PDB entry 6O0O | X-ray diffraction, 2.00 A resolution | chain A

[Chain A]
Molecule: Apoptosis regulator Bcl-2, Bcl-2-like protein 1
Source organism: Homo sapiens
UniProt: chimeric construct of P10415, Q07817: residues 1-34 from P10415 (BCL2_HUMAN), isoform P10415-2 positions 1-34 (same numbers); residues 35-50 from Q07817 positions 29-44 (UniProt number = residue number - 6); residues 51-166 from P10415 (BCL2_HUMAN), isoform P10415-2 positions 92-207 (UniProt number = residue number + 41)
Chain sequence (166 residues; numbered 1 to 166; the number before each row is that of its first residue):
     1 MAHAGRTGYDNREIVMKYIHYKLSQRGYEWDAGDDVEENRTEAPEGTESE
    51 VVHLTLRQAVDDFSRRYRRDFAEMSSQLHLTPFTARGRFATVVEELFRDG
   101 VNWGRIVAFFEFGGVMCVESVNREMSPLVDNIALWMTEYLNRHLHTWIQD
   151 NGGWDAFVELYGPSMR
Unresolved in the structure: 1-8, 33-49, 163-166
Sequence notes: engineered mutation Val60 (Gly101 in P10415)
Curated features (UniProtKB/Swiss-Prot):
  - motif: Asp10 to Trp30 (BH4), Val52 to Arg66 (BH3), Glu95 to Gly114 (BH1), Thr146 to Tyr161 (BH2)
  - site: Asp34 (Cleavage)
  - region: Val51 to Arg66 (Required for interaction with SEPTIN4 isoform ARTS. Required XIAP-mediated ubiquitination and apoptosis)
Small-molecule neighbours: F3Q (N-(4-hydroxyphenyl)-3-[6-[[(3S)-3-(morpholin-4-ylmethyl)-3,4-dihydro-1H-isoquinolin-2-yl]carbonyl]-1,3-benzodioxol-5-yl]-N-phenyl-5,6,7,8-tetrahydroindolizine-1-carboxamide): Phe63, Tyr67, Asp70, Phe71, Met74, Arg88, Val92, Glu95, Leu96, Gly104, Arg105, Ala108, Glu111, Phe112
From the paper describing this entry:
  - mutagenesis - G60V (100-fold), G60V/E111A: decreased binding to F3Q
  - conformationally variable residues (side-chain flip): Phe71, Glu111
  - binding site for F3Q: Phe71

[In short]
Chain A binds compound F3Q. From the paper: a binding site for F3Q at Phe71; G60V and G60V/E111A reduce
binding to F3Q.
Chain A is Apoptosis regulator Bcl-2, Bcl-2-like protein 1 (Homo sapiens); the structure, crystal structure of
BCL-2 G101V mutation with S55746, was determined by X-ray diffraction together with 6O0K, 6O0L, 6O0M and 6O0P
from the same study.
